Entry 2IHT (X-ray diffraction, 2.00 A resolution); this record covers chains B and D of the 4 polymer chains in the assembly.

[Chain B (and D)]
Molecule: Carboxyethylarginine synthase
Source organism: Streptomyces clavuligerus
Notes: EC 2.5.1.66; chain D of this document is another copy of the same molecule, construct and numbering; everything in this record applies to it too
Reference sequence: Q9LCV9 (Q9LCV9_STRCL); residues 1-573 here = UniProt positions 1-573
Sequence (573 residues; each row starts with the number of its first residue):
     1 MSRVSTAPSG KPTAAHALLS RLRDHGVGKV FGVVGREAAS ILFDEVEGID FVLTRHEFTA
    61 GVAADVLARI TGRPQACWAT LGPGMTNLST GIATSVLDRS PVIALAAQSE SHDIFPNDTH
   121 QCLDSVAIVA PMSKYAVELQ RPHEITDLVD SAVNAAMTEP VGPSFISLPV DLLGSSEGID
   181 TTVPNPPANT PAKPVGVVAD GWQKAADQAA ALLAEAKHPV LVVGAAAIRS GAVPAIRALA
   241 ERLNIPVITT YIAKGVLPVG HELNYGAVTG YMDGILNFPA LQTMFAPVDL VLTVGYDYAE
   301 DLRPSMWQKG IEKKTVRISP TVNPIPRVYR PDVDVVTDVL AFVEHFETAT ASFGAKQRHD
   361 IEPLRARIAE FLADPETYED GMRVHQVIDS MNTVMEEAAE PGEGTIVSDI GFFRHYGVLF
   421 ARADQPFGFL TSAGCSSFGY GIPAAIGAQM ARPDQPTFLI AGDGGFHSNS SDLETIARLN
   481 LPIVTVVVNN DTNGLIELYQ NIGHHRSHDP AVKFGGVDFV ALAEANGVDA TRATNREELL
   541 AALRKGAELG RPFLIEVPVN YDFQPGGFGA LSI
Disordered / not traced: 1-10, 182-183 (chain D: 1-10, 181-184)
Modified / non-standard residues: Mse1 (selenomethionine); Mse85, Mse132, Mse157, Mse272, Mse284, Mse306, Mse382, Mse391, Mse395, Mse450 (selenomethionine; parent Met)
Differences from the reference sequence: modified residue (1, 85, 132, 157, 272, 284, 306, 382, 391, 395, 450)
Metal / ion sites: Mg2+: D463, N490, T492 (together with thiamine diphosphate)
Ligand contacts:
  - thiamine diphosphate (TPP), molecule 1: V33, V34, G35, E57, T80, P83, G84, N87, Q121
  - thiamine diphosphate (TPP), molecule 2: I410, G411, F412, F413, S436, S437, F438, G462, D463, G464, G465, N490, T492, N493, G494, L495, I496, Y561
Swiss-Prot annotation at these positions:
  - binding site (substrate): Y271, D301, R414, H415, L571
  - binding site (thiamine diphosphate): I410 to F413, S436 to F438, G464, G465, N490 to L495, Y561
  - binding site (Mg(2+)): D463, N490, T492

[How chain B and chain D interact]
Contacting residue pairs (39):
  R21(B) - R330(D)
  R141(B) - R327(D)
  E144(B) - R327(D)  salt bridge
  D147(B) - P326(D)
  D147(B) - R327(D)  salt bridge
  D147(B) - R330(D)
  L148(B) - R327(D)
  D150(B) - R330(D)  salt bridge
  S151(B) - P326(D)
  N154(B) - V322(D)
  N154(B) - N323(D)
  T158(B) - V322(D)
  P186(B) - R330(D)
  A192(B) - D200(D)
  K193(B) - D200(D)
  V195(B) - V197(D)  hydrophobic
  V195(B) - V198(D)
  G196(B) - V197(D)
  G196(B) - V198(D)  hydrogen bond (backbone-backbone)
  V197(B) - V195(D)  hydrophobic
  V197(B) - G196(D)
  V197(B) - V197(D)  hydrophobic
  V198(B) - V195(D)
  V198(B) - G196(D)  hydrogen bond (backbone-backbone)
  V198(B) - V198(D)  hydrophobic
  D200(B) - K193(D)  salt bridge
  V322(B) - N154(D)
  V322(B) - T158(D)
  V322(B) - V195(D)  hydrophobic
  N323(B) - N154(D)
  P326(B) - S151(D)
  R327(B) - R141(D)
  R327(B) - E144(D)  salt bridge
  R327(B) - D147(D)  salt bridge
  R327(B) - L148(D)
  R330(B) - R21(D)
  R330(B) - D147(D)
  R330(B) - D150(D)  salt bridge
  R330(B) - P186(D)
Interface residues without a listed pair, chain B (27 interface residues in all): T146, P187, A199, P324, V336
Interface residues without a listed pair, chain D (25 interface residues in all): T146, A192, A199, P324

[Overview]
27 residues of chain B and 25 residues of chain D are in contact; the contacts include 2 hydrogen bonds and 7
salt bridges. Among the polar pairs are E144(B)-R327(D), D147(B)-R327(D) and D150(B)-R330(D). Chain B binds
thiamine diphosphate.
Both chains are Carboxyethylarginine synthase (Streptomyces clavuligerus). Entry 2IHT (Carboxyethylarginine
synthase from Streptomyces clavuligerus: SeMet structure) was determined by X-ray diffraction (same
publication as 2IHU and 2IHV).
